7EF8 - chains A and B of the 3 polymer chains in the assembly; structure by X-ray diffraction, 2.45 A resolution.

Chain A:
Protein: Adenine DNA glycosylase
From: Mus musculus
Notes: EC 3.2.2.31
UniProtKB: Q99P21 (MUTYH_MOUSE); residues 35-487 here = UniProt positions 35-487
Chain sequence (458 residues; each row starts with the number of its first residue):
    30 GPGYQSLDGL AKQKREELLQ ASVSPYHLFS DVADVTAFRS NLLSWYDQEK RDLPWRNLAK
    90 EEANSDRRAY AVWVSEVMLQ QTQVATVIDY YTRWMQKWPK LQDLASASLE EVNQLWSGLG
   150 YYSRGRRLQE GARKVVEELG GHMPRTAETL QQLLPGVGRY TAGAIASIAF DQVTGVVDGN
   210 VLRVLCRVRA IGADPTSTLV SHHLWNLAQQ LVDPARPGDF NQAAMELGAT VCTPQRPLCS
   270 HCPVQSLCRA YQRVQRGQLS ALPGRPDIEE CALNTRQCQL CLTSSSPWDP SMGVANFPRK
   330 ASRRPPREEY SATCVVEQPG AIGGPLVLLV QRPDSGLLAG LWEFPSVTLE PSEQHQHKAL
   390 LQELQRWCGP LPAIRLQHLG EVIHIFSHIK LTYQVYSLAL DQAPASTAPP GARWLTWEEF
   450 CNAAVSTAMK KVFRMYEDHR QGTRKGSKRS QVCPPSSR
Unresolved in the structure: 30-50, 285-297, 302-306, 471-487
Sequence notes: expression tag (30-34)
Ion coordination: Zn2+: His56, Cys300, Cys307, Cys310; 4Fe-4S cluster Fe: Cys261, Cys268, Cys271, Cys277
Ligand contacts: 4Fe-4S cluster (SF4): Val213, Arg216, Val217, Val260, Cys261, Pro266, Leu267, Cys268, Cys271, Val273, Gln274, Cys277, Tyr280, Val323
UniProt features mapped onto this chain:
  - motif: Val376 to Gly398 (Nudix box)
  - active site: Glu105 (Proton donor/acceptor)
  - binding site ([4Fe-4S] cluster): Cys261, Cys268, Cys271, Cys277
  - site: Asp207 (Transition state stabilizer)
Reported in the primary citation:
  - Zn2+ coordination: His56, Cys300, Cys307, Cys310
  - contacts within the chain: Leu211-Cys215 (hydrophobic contact), Cys215-Phe326 (hydrophobic contact), Cys215-Ile220 (hydrophobic contact), Cys215-Pro224 (hydrophobic contact), Cys215-Leu233 (hydrophobic contact), Cys215-Pro327 (hydrophobic contact)
  - mutagenesis - C300S: decreased catalytic activity
  - conformationally variable residues (order/disorder transition): Arg285 to Ile297, Leu302 to Gln306
  - mutagenesis - D207N: abolished catalytic activity (citing earlier work)
  - specificity-determining residues: Arg80 (proposed by the authors, not directly observed)
  - disease-associated variants - I194V, R216H, R216L, V217F, R245Q, P266L, L357P, P374L: decreased stability (proposed by the authors, not directly observed)
  - mutagenesis - F415A/S416A: decreased catalytic activity on A:8-oxoG

Chain B:
Molecule: 14-nt DNA strand
Sequence (14 nucleotides; numbered 1 to 14; the number before each row is that of its first residue):
     1 ATGAGACGGG GACT
Unresolved in the structure: 1
Modified / non-standard residues: 8OG (8-oxo-2'-deoxy-guanosine-5'-monophosphate) at position 8

How chain A and chain B interact:
Pairs across the interface (33):
  Gln110(A) with 8OG_8(B), hydrogen bond to the base; DG9(B), hydrogen bond to the base
  Thr111(A) with 8OG_8(B), hydrogen bond to the base; DG9(B), base contact
  Gln112(A) with DG10(B), base contact; DG11(B), hydrogen bond to the sugar
  Thr115(A) with DG11(B), sugar contact
  Gly147(A) with DG9(B), sugar contact
  Leu148(A) with 8OG_8(B), hydrogen bond to the base
  Gly149(A) with 8OG_8(B), sugar contact; DG9(B), sugar contact
  Tyr150(A) with DC7(B), hydrogen bond to the base; 8OG_8(B), stacking on the base
  Tyr151(A) with 8OG_8(B), hydrogen bond to the phosphate; DG9(B), hydrogen bond to the phosphate
  Arg153(A) with 8OG_8(B), base contact
  Thr227(A) with DG3(B), phosphate contact
  Arg265(A) with DT14(B), salt bridge to the phosphate
  Arg336(A) with DA6(B), salt bridge to the phosphate
  Gly365(A) with DC7(B), phosphate contact
  Leu366(A) with DC7(B), hydrogen bond to the phosphate; 8OG_8(B), phosphate contact
  Leu367(A) with 8OG_8(B), hydrogen bond to the phosphate
  His413(A) with DG9(B), salt bridge to the phosphate
  Phe415(A) with 8OG_8(B), base contact; DG9(B), phosphate contact
  Ser416(A) with 8OG_8(B), hydrogen bond to the base; DG9(B), base contact
  His417(A) with DA6(B), sugar contact; DC7(B), salt bridge to the phosphate
  Ser455(A) with DG9(B), phosphate contact
  Thr456(A) with DG9(B), hydrogen bond to the phosphate; DG10(B), phosphate contact
Other interface residues (no listed pair), chain A (26 interface residues in all): Gln109, Gln264, Ile414, Ala457
Other interface residues (no listed pair), chain B (9 interface residues in all): DC13

In short:
26 residues of chain A face 9 of chain B across their interface, with 12 hydrogen bonds, 4 salt bridges and 1
aromatic stacking contact. Among the polar pairs are Gln110(A)-8OG_8(B), Gln110(A)-DG9(B) and
Thr111(A)-8OG_8(B). The paper reports that I194V, R216H and R216L of chain A, among others, reduce stability;
Zn2+ coordination by His56(A), Cys300(A) and Cys307(A) among others; 11 substitutions were tested in all.
Chain A is Adenine DNA glycosylase (Mus musculus) and chain B is a 14-nt DNA strand; the structure, Crystal
structure of mouse MUTYH in complex with DNA containing AP site analogue:8-oxoG (Form I), was determined by
X-ray diffraction together with 7EF9 and 7EFA from the same study.
